4NYI - chains R and S of the 3 polymer chains in the assembly; structure by X-ray diffraction, 2.96 A resolution.

[Chain R]
Molecule: GTPase HRas
Source organism: Homo sapiens
UniProtKB: P01112 (RASH_HUMAN); residues 1-166 here = UniProt positions 1-166
Amino-acid sequence (167 residues; row label = number of the first residue in the row; numbering starts at 0):
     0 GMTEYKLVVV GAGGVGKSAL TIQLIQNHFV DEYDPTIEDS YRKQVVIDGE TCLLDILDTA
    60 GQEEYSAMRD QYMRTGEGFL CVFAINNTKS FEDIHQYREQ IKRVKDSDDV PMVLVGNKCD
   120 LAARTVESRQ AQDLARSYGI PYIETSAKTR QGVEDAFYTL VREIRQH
Sequence notes: expression tag (0)
UniProt features mapped onto this chain:
  - region: His166 (Hypervariable region)
  - motif: Tyr32 to Tyr40 (Effector region)
  - binding site (GTP): Gly13 to Ala18, Val29 to Thr35, Ala59, Gly60, Asn116 to Asp119, Ser145 to Lys147
  - modified residue: Met1 (N-acetylmethionine), Thr2 (N-acetylthreonine), Cys118 (S-nitrosocysteine)
  - glycosylation: Thr35 (Microbial infection: O-linked (Glc) threonine)
  - natural variant: Gly12 (G12A: In CSTLO; G12C: In CSTLO; G12D: In CSTLO; G12E: In CSTLO; G12S: In CSTLO and CMEMS; G12V: In CSTLO, bladder carcinoma and CMEMS), Gly13 (G13C: In CSTLO; G13D: In CSTLO; G13R: In SFM), Gln22 (Q22K: In CMEMS), Glu37 (E37EE: In CSTLO), Thr58 (T58I: In CSTLO), Gln61 (Q61K: In NMTC2; Q61L: In melanoma), Glu63 (E63K: In CMEMS), Ser89 (S89C: Found in a patient with severe fetal hydrops and pleural effusion; uncertain significance), Lys117 (K117R: In CSTLO), Ala146 (A146T: In CSTLO; A146V: In CSTLO)
  - mutagenesis: Ser17 (S17N: Dominant negative. Prevents PLCE1 EGF-induced recruitment to plasma membrane. No effect on subcellular location of isoform 2), Asn26 (N26G: Loss of interaction with PLCE1; when associated with V-12), Val29 (V29A: No effect on interaction with PLCE1; when associated with V-12), Tyr32 (Y32F: Loss of interaction and recruitment to plasma membrane of PLCE1; when associated with V-12), Pro34 (P34G: No effect on interaction with PLCE1; when associated with V-12), Thr35 (T35S: Loss of interaction with PLCE1; when associated with V-12), Glu37 (E37G: No effect on interaction with PLCE1; when associated with V-12), Asp38 (D38N: No effect on interaction with PLCE1; when associated with V-12), Ser39 (S39C: No effect on interaction with PLCE1; when associated with V-12), Ala59 (A59T: Loss of GTPase activity and creation of an autophosphorylation site), Gln61 (Q61I: Moderately increased transformation of cultured cell lines; Q61R: Promotes interaction with SHOC2 and PP1C; Q61V: Strongly increased transformation of cultured cell lines), Ala83 (A83T: GTP-binding activity reduced by factor of 30), 4 further mutagenesis entries in UniProt

[Chain S]
Molecule: Son of sevenless homolog 1
Source organism: Homo sapiens
UniProtKB: Q07889 (SOS1_HUMAN); residues 566-1046 here = UniProt positions 566-1046
Amino-acid sequence (481 residues; each row starts with the number of its first residue):
   566 QMRLPSADVY RFAEPDSEEN IIFEENMQPK AGIPIIKAGT VIKLIERLTY HMYADPNFVR
   626 TFLTTYRSFC KPQELLSLII ERFEIPEPEP TEADRIAIEN GDQPLSAELK RFRKEYIQPV
   686 QLRVLNVCRH WVEHHFYDFE RDAYLLQRME EFIGTVRGKA MKKWVESITK IIQRKKIARD
   746 NGPGHNITFQ SSPPTVEWHI SRPGHIETFD LLTLHPIEIA RQLTLLESDL YRAVQPSELV
   806 GSVWTKEDKE INSPNLLKMI RHTTNLTLWF EKCIVETENL EERVAVVSRI IEILQVFQEL
   866 NNFNGVLEVV SAMNSSPVYR LDHTFEQIPS RQKKILEEAH ELSEDHYKKY LAKLRSINPP
   926 CVPFFGIYLT NILKTEEGNP EVLKRHGKEL INFSKRRKVA EITGEIQQYQ NQPYCLRVES
   986 DIKRFFENLN PMGNSMEKEF TDYLFNKSLE IEPRNPKPLP RFPKKYSYPL KSPGVRPSNP
  1046 R
Not modelled in the structure: 593-595, 744-749
Small-molecule neighbours: 2PX (N-{1-[(5-methyl-1H-indol-3-yl)methyl]piperidin-4-yl}-L-tryptophanamide): Met878, Asn879, Val883, Tyr884, Asp887, Phe890, Lys898, Leu901, Glu902, His905
What the authors report for this chain:
  - binding site for 2PX: Met878, Asn879, Tyr884, Asp887, His905
  - mutagenesis - L687E/R688A, W729E: increased catalytic activity on compound 4
  - mutagenesis - L687E/R688A, W729E: decreased catalytic activity
  - disease-associated variants - P894R: increased catalytic activity (citing earlier work)
  - conformationally variable residues (side-chain flip): His905

[Interface between chain R and chain S]
Residue-residue contacts (71; chain R residue first):
  Gly13(R) - Thr810(S)
  Ser17(R) - Glu942(S)
  Ala18(R) - Glu942(S)
  Ile21(R) - Lys939(S)
  Ile21(R) - Gly943(S)
  Gln25(R) - Gly943(S)
  His27(R) - Gly943(S)
  His27(R) - Pro945(S)
  Asp30(R) - Pro945(S)
  Asp30(R) - Leu948(S)
  Glu31(R) - Glu589(S)
  Glu31(R) - Lys602(S)
  Glu31(R) - Asn944(S)
  Glu31(R) - Ser959(S)
  Glu31(R) - Lys963(S)  salt bridge
  Tyr32(R) - Gly943(S)
  Tyr32(R) - Asn944(S)  hydrogen bond (backbone-side chain)
  Tyr32(R) - Lys963(S)
  Pro34(R) - Asn936(S)
  Pro34(R) - Lys939(S)
  Pro34(R) - Thr940(S)
  Glu37(R) - Lys913(S)  salt bridge
  Tyr40(R) - His911(S)
  Asp54(R) - His911(S)  salt bridge
  Ile55(R) - His911(S)
  Leu56(R) - His911(S)
  Asp57(R) - Thr935(S)
  Asp57(R) - Lys939(S)  salt bridge
  Thr58(R) - Thr935(S)
  Ala59(R) - Thr935(S)  hydrogen bond (backbone-side chain)
  Ala59(R) - Leu938(S)
  Gly60(R) - Trp809(S)  hydrogen bond (backbone-side chain)
  Gly60(R) - Leu934(S)
  Gly60(R) - Leu938(S)
  Gln61(R) - Phe929(S)
  Gln61(R) - Gly931(S)  hydrogen bond (side chain-backbone)
  Gln61(R) - Thr935(S)  hydrogen bond
  Glu63(R) - Leu822(S)
  Glu63(R) - Ile825(S)
  Glu63(R) - Arg826(S)  salt bridge
  Glu63(R) - Thr829(S)
  Tyr64(R) - Ile825(S)  hydrophobic
  Tyr64(R) - Thr828(S)
  Tyr64(R) - Phe929(S)  hydrophobic
  Tyr64(R) - Phe930(S)
  Tyr64(R) - Gly931(S)
  Ser65(R) - Thr829(S)
  Ser65(R) - Glu1002(S)  hydrogen bond
  Ala66(R) - Thr829(S)
  Ala66(R) - Thr832(S)
  Met67(R) - Ser876(S)
  Met67(R) - Tyr912(S)
  Met67(R) - Phe929(S)  hydrophobic
  Asp69(R) - Asn879(S)
  Asp69(R) - Ser880(S)
  Asp69(R) - Ser881(S)  hydrogen bond (side chain-backbone)
  Gln70(R) - Ser876(S)  hydrogen bond
  Gln70(R) - Asn879(S)
  Gln70(R) - Ser908(S)
  Gln70(R) - Tyr912(S)
  Tyr71(R) - Tyr912(S)  hydrogen bond
  Tyr71(R) - Phe929(S)
  Arg73(R) - Asn879(S)  hydrogen bond (side chain-backbone)
  Arg73(R) - Tyr884(S)
  Gln95(R) - Lys1003(S)  hydrogen bond
  Arg102(R) - Ser881(S)
  Arg102(R) - Thr1006(S)
  Arg102(R) - Asp1007(S)  salt bridge
  Arg102(R) - Phe1010(S)
  Val103(R) - Ser881(S)
  Asp105(R) - Arg1019(S)  salt bridge
Other interface residues (no listed pair), chain R (35 interface residues in all): Asp33, Thr35
Other interface residues (no listed pair), chain S (49 interface residues in all): Lys814, Met824, Leu833, Leu872, Val875, Pro882, Asp910, Ile932
The authors on this interface:
  - specific contacts: Arg73(R)-Tyr884(S), Arg73(R)-Asn879(S) (backbone contact)

[In short]
The interface between chain R and chain S involves 35 residues on one side and 49 on the other; the contacts
include 11 hydrogen bonds and 7 salt bridges. Polar contacts include Glu31(R)-Lys963(S), Glu37(R)-Lys913(S)
and Asp54(R)-His911(S). The paper describes a contact between Arg73(R) and Tyr884(S); a backbone contact
between Arg73(R) and Asn879(S). From the paper: a binding site for 2PX at Met878(S), Asn879(S) and Tyr884(S)
among others; L687E/R688A and W729E of chain S increase catalytic activity on compound 4.
Chain R is GTPase HRas and chain S is Son of sevenless homolog 1, both from Homo sapiens; the structure,
Approach for Targeting Ras with Small Molecules that Activate SOS-Mediated Nucleotide Exchange, was determined
by X-ray diffraction (same publication as 4NYJ and 4NYM).
